PDB entry 7KZB | X-ray diffraction, 2.83 A resolution | chains C and B of the 5 polymer chains in the assembly

[Chain C]
Name: Spike glycoprotein
Organism: Severe acute respiratory syndrome coronavirus 2
UniProt: P0DTC2 (SPIKE_SARS2); residue numbers follow UniProt; this construct covers 333-528
Chain sequence (204 residues; row label = number of the first residue in the row):
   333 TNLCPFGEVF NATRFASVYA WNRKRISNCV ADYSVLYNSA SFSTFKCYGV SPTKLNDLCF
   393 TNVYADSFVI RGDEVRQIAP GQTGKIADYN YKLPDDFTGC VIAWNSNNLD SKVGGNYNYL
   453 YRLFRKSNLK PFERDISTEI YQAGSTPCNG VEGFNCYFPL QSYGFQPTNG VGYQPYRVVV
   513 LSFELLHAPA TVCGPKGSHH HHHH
Disordered / not traced: 333, 526-536
Cystine bridges: C336-C361, C379-C432, C391-C525, C480-C488
Covalently attached groups: N-acetylglucosamine (NAG) linked to N343
Construct notes: expression tag (529-536)
Swiss-Prot annotation at these positions:
  - region: R403 to D405 (Integrin-binding motif), N448 to F456 (Immunodominant HLA epitope recognized by the CD8+)
  - glycosylation: N343 (N-linked (GlcNAc...) (complex) asparagine)
  - natural variant: G339 (G339D: In strain: Omicron/BA.1, Omicron/BA.2 and 4 more; G339H: In strain: Omicron/BA.2.75, Omicron/XBB.1.5 and 1 more), R346 (R346K: In strain: Mu/B.1.621; R346T: In strain: Omicron/BQ.1.1, Omicron/XBB.1.5 and 1 more), L368 (L368I: In strain: Omicron/XBB.1.5, Omicron/EG.5.1), S371 (S371F: In strain: Omicron/BA.2, Omicron/BA.2.12.1 and 6 more; S371L: In strain: Omicron/BA.1), S373 (S373P: In strain: Omicron/BA.1, Omicron/BA.2 and 7 more), S375 (S375F: In strain: Omicron/BA.1, Omicron/BA.2 and 7 more), T376 (T376A: In strain: Omicron/BA.2, Omicron/BA.2.12.1 and 5 more), D405 (D405N: In strain: Omicron/BA.2, Omicron/BA.2.12.1 and 6 more), R408 (R408S: In strain: Omicron/BA.2, Omicron/BA.2.12.1 and 6 more), K417 (K417N: In strain: Beta/B.1.351, Omicron/BA.1 and 8 more; K417T: In strain: Gamma/P.1), N440 (N440K: In strain: Omicron/BA.1, Omicron/BA.2 and 7 more), K444 (K444T: In strain: Omicron/BQ.1.1), 16 further natural variant entries in UniProt
  - mutagenesis: N343 (N343Q: Reduced viral infectivity), L452 (L452R: Increased resistance to neutralizing antibodies. Decreases HLA binding to NF9 epitope. Increased binding affinity to human ACE2), Y453 (Y453F: Decreased HLA binding to NF9 epitope. Increased binding affinity to human ACE2), A475 (A475V: Increased resistance to neutralizing antibodies), V483 (V483A: Increased resistance to neutralizing antibodies), E484 (E484D: Increased replication in human TMEM106B overexpressing cells), F490 (F490L: Increased resistance to neutralizing antibodies and human covalescent sera neutralization), Q493 (Q493N: Reduced host ACE2-binding affinity in vitro; Q493Y: Reduced host ACE2-binding affinity in vitro), N501 (N501T: Reduced host ACE2-binding affinity in vitro; N501Y: Increased binding affinity to human ACE2), H519 (H519P: Increased resistance to human covalescent sera neutralization)
From the paper describing this entry:
  - post-translational modification sites: N343
  - mutagenesis - K378S: abolished binding to Fab heavy chain of CR3014-C8 antibody
  - mutagenesis - K378S: unchanged binding to Fab heavy chain of CR3022-B6 antibody
  - mutagenesis - K378S: abolished binding to parental CR3022
  - mutagenesis - L455A/F456A: abolished binding to Fab heavy chain of CR3022-B6 antibody
  - mutagenesis - L455A/F456A: unchanged binding to parental CR3022
  - mutagenesis - L455A/F456A: abolished binding to CR3014-D1
  - mutagenesis - T500A/N501A/Y505A: abolished binding to m396-B10
  - mutagenesis - T500A/N501A/Y505A: abolished binding to m396-C4
  - mutagenesis - T500A/N501A/Y505A: abolished binding to 80 R-A2

[Chain B]
Name: Fab light chain of CR3022-B6 antibody
Organism: Homo sapiens
Notes: antibody fragment or engineered binder
Chain sequence (214 residues; numbered 1 to 214; the number before each row is that of its first residue):
     1 DIQMTQSPSS LSASVGDRVT ITCRASQSIY SALNWYQQKP GKAPKLLIYA ASALQSGVPS
    61 RFSGSGSGTD FTLTISSLQP EDFATYYCQQ TDIHPYTFGQ GTKVEIKRTV AAPSVFIFPP
   121 SDEQLKSGTA SVVCLLNNFY PREAKVQWKV DNALQSGNSQ ESVTEQDSKD STYSLSSTLT
   181 LSKADYEKHK VYACEVTHQG LSSPVTKSFN RGEC
Disordered / not traced: 1, 38-44, 126-129
Cystine bridges: C23-C88, C134-C194

[Chain C / chain B interface]
Residue-residue contacts (24; chain C residue first):
  D405(C) - S60(B)  hydrogen bond
  K417(C) - S52(B)  hydrogen bond (side chain-backbone)
  K417(C) - A53(B)
  L455(C) - Y49(B)
  F456(C) - Y49(B)  hydrophobic
  F456(C) - A50(B)  hydrophobic
  F456(C) - A53(B)  hydrophobic
  A475(C) - I29(B)
  A475(C) - Y30(B)
  A475(C) - S31(B)  hydrogen bond (backbone-backbone)
  A475(C) - A32(B)  hydrogen bond (backbone-backbone)
  G476(C) - Y30(B)
  G476(C) - D92(B)
  S477(C) - S28(B)
  S477(C) - I29(B)
  S477(C) - Y30(B)
  S477(C) - D92(B)  hydrogen bond
  F486(C) - T91(B)
  F486(C) - Y96(B)
  N487(C) - A32(B)
  N487(C) - T91(B)
  N487(C) - D92(B)
  Y489(C) - Y49(B)
  Y489(C) - A50(B)  hydrophobic
Interface residues without a listed pair, chain C (12 interface residues in all): R403, Q474

[Summary]
12 residues of chain C face 13 of chain B across their interface; the contacts include 5 hydrogen bonds. Among
the polar pairs are D405(C)-S60(B), K417(C)-S52(B) and S477(C)-D92(B). From the paper: K378S of chain C
abolishes binding to Fab heavy chain of CR3014-C8 antibody; a modification site at N343(C); 3 substitutions
were tested in all.
Chain C is Spike glycoprotein (Severe acute respiratory syndrome coronavirus 2) and chain B is Fab light chain
of CR3022-B6 antibody (Homo sapiens); the structure, Potent SARS-CoV-2 binding and neutralization through
maturation of iconic SARS-CoV-1antibodies, was determined by X-ray diffraction (same publication as 7KZA).
